PDB entry 3MJG | X-ray diffraction, 2.30 A resolution | chains A and B of the 4 polymer chains in the assembly

== Chain A (and B) ==
Protein: Platelet-derived growth factor subunit B
Source organism: Homo sapiens
Notes: chain B of this document is another copy of the same molecule, construct and numbering; everything in this record applies to it too
UniProt: P01127 (PDGFB_HUMAN); residues -60 to 104 here correspond to UniProt positions 21-185 (UniProt number = residue number + 81)
Amino-acid sequence (172 residues; numbered -60 to 111; the number before each row is that of its first residue; numbers below 1 keep their minus sign (Glu-60 is residue -60)):
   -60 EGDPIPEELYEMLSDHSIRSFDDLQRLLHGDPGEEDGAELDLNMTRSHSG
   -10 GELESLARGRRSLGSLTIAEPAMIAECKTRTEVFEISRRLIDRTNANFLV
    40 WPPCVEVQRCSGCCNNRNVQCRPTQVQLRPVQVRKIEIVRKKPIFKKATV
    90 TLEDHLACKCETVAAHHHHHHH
Unresolved in the structure: -60 to 5, 103-111 (chain B: -60 to 1, 103-111)
Sequence notes: expression tag (105-111)
Swiss-Prot annotation at these positions:
  - site (Involved in receptor binding): Arg27, Ile30
  - glycosylation: Asn-18 (N-linked (GlcNAc...) asparagine)
Cystine bridges: Cys16-Cys60, Cys49-Cys97, Cys53-Cys99
What the authors report for this chain:
  - contacts within the chain: Arg27-Phe37 (hydrogen bond), Arg27-Ala35 (hydrogen bond), Ile30-Phe37 (hydrophobic contact), Ile30-Val39 (hydrophobic contact), Ile30-Val72 (hydrophobic contact), Ile30-Ala87 (hydrophobic contact)
  - conformationally variable residues (side-chain flip): Trp40

== Interface between chain A and chain B ==
Residue-residue contacts (49; chain A residue first):
  Ala8(A) - Pro69(B)
  Ala8(A) - Gln71(B)
  Glu9(A) - Pro69(B)
  Glu9(A) - Val70(B)
  Glu9(A) - Gln71(B)  hydrogen bond (backbone-backbone)
  Pro10(A) - Gln71(B)
  Ala11(A) - Pro41(B)
  Ala11(A) - Val44(B)  hydrophobic
  Ala11(A) - Val70(B)  hydrophobic
  Ala11(A) - Gln71(B)  hydrogen bond (backbone-backbone)
  Met12(A) - Pro41(B)
  Met12(A) - Cys43(B)
  Met12(A) - Val44(B)
  Ile13(A) - Pro41(B)  hydrophobic
  Ile13(A) - Cys43(B)
  Ala14(A) - Cys43(B)  hydrogen bond (backbone-backbone)
  Ala14(A) - Val44(B)
  Ala14(A) - Glu45(B)
  Lys17(A) - Glu45(B)
  Arg19(A) - Thr20(B)
  Arg19(A) - Glu45(B)  salt bridge
  Thr20(A) - Arg19(B)
  Val22(A) - Arg19(B)
  Val22(A) - Gly51(B)
  Trp40(A) - Asn54(B)
  Pro41(A) - Ala11(B)
  Pro41(A) - Ile13(B)  hydrophobic
  Cys43(A) - Met12(B)
  Cys43(A) - Ile13(B)
  Cys43(A) - Ala14(B)  hydrogen bond (backbone-backbone)
  Cys43(A) - Cys52(B)  disulfide
  Val44(A) - Ala11(B)  hydrophobic
  Val44(A) - Met12(B)
  Val44(A) - Ala14(B)
  Glu45(A) - Ala14(B)
  Glu45(A) - Arg19(B)  salt bridge
  Gly51(A) - Val22(B)
  Cys52(A) - Cys43(B)  disulfide
  Cys53(A) - Pro42(B)
  Asn54(A) - Trp40(B)
  Arg56(A) - Glu24(B)  salt bridge
  Arg68(A) - Glu9(B)  salt bridge
  Pro69(A) - Glu9(B)
  Val70(A) - Glu9(B)
  Val70(A) - Ala11(B)  hydrophobic
  Gln71(A) - Ala8(B)
  Gln71(A) - Glu9(B)  hydrogen bond (backbone-backbone)
  Gln71(A) - Pro10(B)
  Gln71(A) - Ala11(B)  hydrogen bond (backbone-backbone)
Interface residues without a listed pair, chain A (29 interface residues in all): Thr6, Pro42, Ser50, Val72
Interface residues without a listed pair, chain B (28 interface residues in all): Lys17, Ser50, Cys53, Arg56, Val72
Disulfides between the chains: Cys43(A)-Cys52(B), Cys52(A)-Cys43(B)

== In short ==
The interface between chain A and chain B involves 29 residues on one side and 28 on the other; the contacts
include 2 disulfide bonds, 6 hydrogen bonds and 4 salt bridges. Among the polar pairs are Arg19(A)-Glu45(B),
Arg56(A)-Glu24(B) and Arg68(A)-Glu9(B). The paper reports conformational variability at Trp40(A); contacts
within the chain involving Arg27(A), Phe37(A) and Ala35(A) among others.
Both chains are Platelet-derived growth factor subunit B (Homo sapiens). Entry 3MJG (The structure of a
platelet derived growth factor receptor complex) was determined by X-ray diffraction.
